Entry 8QMX (X-ray diffraction, 1.40 A resolution); this record covers chain A.

[Chain A]
Molecule: 12-oxophytodienoate reductase 3
From: Solanum lycopersicum
Notes: EC 1.3.1.42
UniProtKB: Q9FEW9 (OPR3_SOLLC); residues 1-396 here = UniProt positions 1-396
Sequence (402 residues; each row starts with the number of its first residue; numbers below 1 keep their minus sign (His-5 is residue -5)):
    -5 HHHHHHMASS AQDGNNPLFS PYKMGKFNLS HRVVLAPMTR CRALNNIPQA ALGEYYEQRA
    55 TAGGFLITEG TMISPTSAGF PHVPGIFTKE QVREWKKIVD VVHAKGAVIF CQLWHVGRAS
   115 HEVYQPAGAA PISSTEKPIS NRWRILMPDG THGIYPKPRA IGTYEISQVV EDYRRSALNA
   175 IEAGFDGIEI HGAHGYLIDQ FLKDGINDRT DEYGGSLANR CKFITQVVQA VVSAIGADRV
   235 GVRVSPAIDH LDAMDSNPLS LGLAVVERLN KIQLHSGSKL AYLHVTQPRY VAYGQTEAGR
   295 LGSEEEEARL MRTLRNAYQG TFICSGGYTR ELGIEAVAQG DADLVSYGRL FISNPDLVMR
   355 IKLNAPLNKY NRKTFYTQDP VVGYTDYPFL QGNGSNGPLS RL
Disordered / not traced: -5 to 9, 286-295, 385-396
Construct notes: expression tag (-5 to 0)
Ligand contacts:
  - NADPH4 (5J8; [[(2R,3S,4R,5R)-5-(5-aminocarbonyl-3,4-dihydro-2H-pyridin-1-yl)-3,4-bis(oxidanyl)oxolan-2-yl]methoxy-oxidanyl-phosphoryl] [(2R,3R,4R,5R)-5-(6-aminopurin-9-yl)-3-oxidanyl-4-phosphonooxy-oxolan-2-yl]methyl hydrogen phosphate), molecule 1: Thr33, Phe74, Trp108, His185, His188, Tyr190, Ile242, His244, Arg283, Gly321, Arg343, Tyr364, Arg366, Tyr370
  - NADPH4 (5J8), molecule 2: Leu344, Leu361, Asn362, Lys363, Tyr364
  - FMN (flavin mononucleotide): Ala30, Pro31, Met32, Thr33, Glu63, Gly64, Gln106, His185, His188, Arg237, Thr280, Ser319, Gly320, Gly321, Tyr322, Ser340, Tyr341, Gly342, Arg343, Ile346, Phe369, Tyr370

[Overview]
Chain A binds flavin mononucleotide and NADPH4.
Chain A is 12-oxophytodienoate reductase 3 (Solanum lycopersicum); the structure, OPR3 wildtype in complex
with NADPH4, was determined by X-ray diffraction (same publication as 8QN3).
